Entry 6RDS (electron microscopy, 3.80 A resolution); this record covers chains V and Y of the 20 polymer chains in the assembly.

# Chain V
Name: ATP synthase subunit alpha
Organism: Polytomella sp. Pringsheim 198.80
UniProt: A0ZW40 (A0ZW40_9CHLO); numbering as in UniProt (aligned over 1-562)
Amino-acid sequence (562 residues; numbered 1 to 562; the number before each row is that of its first residue):
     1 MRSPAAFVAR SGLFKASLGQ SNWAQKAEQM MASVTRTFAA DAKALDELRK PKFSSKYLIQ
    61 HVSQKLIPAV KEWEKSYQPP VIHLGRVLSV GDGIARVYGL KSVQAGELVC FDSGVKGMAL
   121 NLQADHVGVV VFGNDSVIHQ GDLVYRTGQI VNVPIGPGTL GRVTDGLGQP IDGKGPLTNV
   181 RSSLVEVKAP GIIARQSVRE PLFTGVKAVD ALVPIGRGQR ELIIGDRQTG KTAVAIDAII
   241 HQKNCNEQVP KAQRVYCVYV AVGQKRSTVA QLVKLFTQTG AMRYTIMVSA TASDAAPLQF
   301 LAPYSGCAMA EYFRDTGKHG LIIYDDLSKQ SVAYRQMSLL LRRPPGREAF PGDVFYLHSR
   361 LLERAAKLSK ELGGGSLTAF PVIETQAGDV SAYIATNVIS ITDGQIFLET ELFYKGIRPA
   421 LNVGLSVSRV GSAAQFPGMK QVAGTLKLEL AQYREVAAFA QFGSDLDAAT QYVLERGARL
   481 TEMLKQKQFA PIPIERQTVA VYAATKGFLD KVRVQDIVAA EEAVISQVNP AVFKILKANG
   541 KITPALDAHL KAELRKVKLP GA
Disordered / not traced: 1-42
Sequence notes: conflict R266 (Lys in A0ZW40)
Metal / ion sites: Mg2+: T232 (together with ATP)
Residues lining bound ligands: ATP (adenosine-5'-triphosphate): R227, Q228, T229, G230, K231, T232, A233, F413, R418, P419, Q486, K487, Q488

# Chain Y
Name: ATP synthase subunit beta
Organism: Polytomella sp. Pringsheim 198.80
Notes: EC 7.1.2.2
UniProt: A0ZW41 (A0ZW41_9CHLO); residue numbers follow UniProt; this construct covers 1-574
Amino-acid sequence (574 residues; row label = number of the first residue in the row):
     1 MALRYAAGLA KNVVQRQGAS LNIARAFAAE PAPAIDAGYV SQVIGPVVDV RFDGELPSIL
    61 SSLEVEGHSV RLVLEVAQHM GDNTVRCIAM DSTDGLVRGQ KVVDTGSPIK VPVGRGTLGR
   121 IMNVIGEPVD EQGPIDAADI WSIHREAPEF TEQSTEQEIL VTGIKVVDLL APYQRGGKIG
   181 LFGGAGVGKT VLIMELINNV AKAHGGFSVF AGVGERTREG NDLYREMIES GVIKLGAERG
   241 NSKCTLVYGQ MNEPPGARAR VALTGLTVAE YFRDIEGQDV LLFVDNIFRF TQANSEVSAL
   301 LGRIPSAVGY QPTLATDLGG LQERITTTTK GSITSVQAVY VPADDLTDPA PATTFAHLDA
   361 TTVLSRSIAE LGIYPAVDPL DSTSRMLNPN VIGAEHYNVA RGVQKVLQDY KNLQDIIAIL
   421 GMDELSEEDK LTVARARKIQ RFLSQPFQVA EVFTGTPGKY VDLADTISGF QGVLTGKYDD
   481 LPEMAFYMVG DIKEVKEKAD KMAKDIASRK EADNKKVSEE LKDIPSLDKL VSEIKEVVIE
   541 EDDGLEEDFK AEALSSETVV LNEEGKSVPL PKKN
Disordered / not traced: 1-35, 557-574
Sequence notes: conflict A350 (Gly in A0ZW41), L387 (Arg in A0ZW41)
Metal / ion sites: Mg2+: T190 (together with ADP)
Residues lining bound ligands:
  - ADP (adenosine-5'-diphosphate): G184, A185, G186, V187, G188, K189, T190, V191, R216, Y374, P375, Q445, F447, A450, F453
  - ATP (adenosine-5'-triphosphate): S384, R385, L387, N388, Y397

# Chain V / chain Y interface
Residue-residue contacts (85; chain V residue first):
  L88(V) - G81(Y)
  S89(V) - H79(Y)
  S89(V) - M80(Y)
  V90(V) - I59(Y)  hydrophobic
  V90(V) - Q78(Y)
  V90(V) - H79(Y)  hydrogen bond (backbone-backbone)
  G91(V) - Q78(Y)
  D92(V) - Q78(Y)
  D92(V) - R303(Y)  salt bridge
  D135(V) - I59(Y)
  S136(V) - I59(Y)
  I138(V) - I59(Y)
  H139(V) - S58(Y)
  Q140(V) - L56(Y)
  Q140(V) - H79(Y)
  Q140(V) - G81(Y)  hydrogen bond (side chain-backbone)
  Q140(V) - N83(Y)
  I171(V) - F150(Y)  hydrophobic
  R227(V) - L346(Y)
  R227(V) - F355(Y)
  R227(V) - D381(Y)  salt bridge
  Q228(V) - T383(Y)
  K265(V) - K178(Y)
  K265(V) - E323(Y)
  K265(V) - H357(Y)  hydrogen bond (side chain-backbone)
  K265(V) - L358(Y)
  K265(V) - D359(Y)  salt bridge
  R266(V) - A147(Y)
  R266(V) - E149(Y)
  R266(V) - F150(Y)
  R266(V) - Q153(Y)
  R266(V) - E323(Y)
  S267(V) - Q153(Y)  hydrogen bond
  T268(V) - R385(Y)
  V269(V) - F150(Y)
  A270(V) - F150(Y)
  A270(V) - Q153(Y)
  A270(V) - T155(Y)
  Q271(V) - T155(Y)
  Q271(V) - Q157(Y)
  V273(V) - F150(Y)  hydrophobic
  K274(V) - T155(Y)  hydrogen bond (side chain-backbone)
  A292(V) - T316(Y)
  A292(V) - G319(Y)
  A292(V) - E323(Y)
  A292(V) - H357(Y)
  S293(V) - A147(Y)
  S293(V) - E323(Y)
  D294(V) - T316(Y)
  A296(V) - T316(Y)
  K329(V) - A356(Y)
  R335(V) - A307(Y)
  Q336(V) - P312(Y)
  Q336(V) - T313(Y)
  Q336(V) - T316(Y)  hydrogen bond
  L339(V) - I304(Y)
  L339(V) - S306(Y)
  L339(V) - P312(Y)  hydrophobic
  L340(V) - R303(Y)
  L340(V) - P312(Y)  hydrophobic
  L340(V) - T313(Y)
  R342(V) - I304(Y)
  E348(V) - A307(Y)
  A349(V) - S306(Y)
  A349(V) - A307(Y)
  Q386(V) - T347(Y)
  E411(V) - Q408(Y)
  F413(V) - R401(Y)  hydrogen bond (backbone-side chain)
  Y414(V) - L380(Y)  hydrogen bond (side chain-backbone)
  Y414(V) - Q404(Y)
  Y414(V) - K405(Y)
  Y414(V) - Q408(Y)
  K415(V) - K405(Y)  hydrogen bond (backbone-side chain)
  K415(V) - Q408(Y)
  K415(V) - N412(Y)
  G416(V) - R401(Y)  hydrogen bond (backbone-side chain)
  R418(V) - Y397(Y)  hydrogen bond
  R418(V) - R401(Y)
  R418(V) - Q404(Y)  hydrogen bond
  Q461(V) - L413(Y)
  Q461(V) - I416(Y)
  Q461(V) - E424(Y)
  Q461(V) - L425(Y)
  S464(V) - S426(Y)
  Q488(V) - N388(Y)
Interface residues without a listed pair, chain V (56 interface residues in all): N134, V163, D172, Q264, A295, V332, E384, I417, A460, F462, G463, K485
Interface residues without a listed pair, chain Y (62 interface residues in all): P57, L60, D82, T84, E146, T151, G302, P305, L314, A315, G320, T326, A352, T361, D429

# In short
Chain V and chain Y form an interface of 56 and 62 residues respectively; the contacts include 12 hydrogen
bonds and 3 salt bridges. Polar contacts include D92(V)-R303(Y), R227(V)-D381(Y) and K265(V)-D359(Y). ATP is
bound between chain V and chain Y. Bound to chain Y: ADP.
Here chain V is ATP synthase subunit alpha and chain Y is ATP synthase subunit beta, both from Polytomella sp.
Pringsheim 198.80. Entry 6RDS (Cryo-EM structure of Polytomella F-ATP synthase, Rotary substate 1D, focussed
refinement of F1 head and rotor) was determined by electron microscopy (same publication as 6RD4, 6RD5, 6RD6,
6RD7, 6RD8, 6RD9 and 46 further entries).
